Entry 4MIH (X-ray diffraction, 2.40 A resolution); this record covers chains C and D of the 4 polymer chains in the assembly.

[Chain C (and D)]
Molecule: Pyranose 2-oxidase
Organism: Phanerochaete chrysosporium
Notes: EC 1.1.3.10; chain D of this document is another copy of the same molecule, construct and numbering; everything in this record applies to it too
UniProt: Q6QWR1 (P2OX_PHACH); residues 1-620 here = UniProt positions 1-620
Amino-acid sequence (621 residues; numbered 0 to 620; the number before each row is that of its first residue; numbering starts at 0):
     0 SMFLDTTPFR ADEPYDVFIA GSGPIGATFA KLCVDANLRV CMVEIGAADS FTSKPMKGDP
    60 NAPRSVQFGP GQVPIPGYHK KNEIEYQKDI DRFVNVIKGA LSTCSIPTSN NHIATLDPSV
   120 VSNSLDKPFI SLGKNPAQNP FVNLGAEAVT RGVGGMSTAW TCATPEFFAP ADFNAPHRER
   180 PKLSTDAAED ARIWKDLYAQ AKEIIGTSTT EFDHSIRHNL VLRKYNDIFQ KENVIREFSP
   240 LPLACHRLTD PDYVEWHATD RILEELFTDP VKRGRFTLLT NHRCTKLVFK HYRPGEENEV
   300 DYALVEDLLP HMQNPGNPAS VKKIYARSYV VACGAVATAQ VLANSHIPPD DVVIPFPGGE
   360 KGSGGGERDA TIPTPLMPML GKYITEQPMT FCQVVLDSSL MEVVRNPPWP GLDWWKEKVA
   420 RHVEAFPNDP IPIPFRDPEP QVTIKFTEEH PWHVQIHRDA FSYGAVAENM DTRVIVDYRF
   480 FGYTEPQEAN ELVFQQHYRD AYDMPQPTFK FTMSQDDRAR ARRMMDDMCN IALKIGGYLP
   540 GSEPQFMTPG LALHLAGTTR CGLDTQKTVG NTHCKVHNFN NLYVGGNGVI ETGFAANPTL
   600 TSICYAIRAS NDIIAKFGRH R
Disordered / not traced: 0, 57-69, 310-318, 349-365, 618-620
Construct notes: expression tag (0); engineered mutation A158 (His in Q6QWR1)
Small-molecule neighbours:
  - FAD (flavin-adenine dinucleotide): G20, S21, G22, P23, I24, G25, V42, E43, I44, I96, L100, T149, R150, G151, G153, G154, M155, S156, A158, W159, T160, C161, A162, H281, R282, C283, A331, C332, G333, A336, V340, F460, L552, H553, G584, G585, N586, N596, P597, T598
  - 3-deoxy-3-fluoro-beta-D-glucopyranose (G3F): T160, A162, Q454, H456, D458, F460, Y462, R478, F480, L550, A551, L552, H553, N596

[How chain C and chain D interact]
Residue-residue contacts (112; chain C residue first):
  M1(C) - S52(D)
  M1(C) - P73(D)  hydrophobic
  F2(C) - S52(D)  hydrogen bond (backbone-side chain)
  F2(C) - Q71(D)
  A46(C) - E82(D)
  D48(C) - D48(D)
  D48(C) - E82(D)
  F50(C) - M1(D)  hydrogen bond (backbone-backbone)
  F50(C) - F50(D)  hydrophobic
  T51(C) - M1(D)
  S52(C) - M1(D)
  S52(C) - F2(D)  hydrogen bond (side chain-backbone)
  Q71(C) - F2(D)
  Q71(C) - D4(D)
  P73(C) - M1(D)  hydrophobic
  P73(C) - D4(D)
  E82(C) - D48(D)
  I83(C) - N280(D)
  I83(C) - L307(D)
  E84(C) - R150(D)
  E84(C) - Y501(D)  hydrogen bond
  Y85(C) - G98(D)  hydrogen bond (side chain-backbone)
  K87(C) - A500(D)  hydrogen bond (side chain-backbone)
  K87(C) - Y501(D)
  R91(C) - K97(D)
  R91(C) - G98(D)  hydrogen bond (side chain-backbone)
  R91(C) - A99(D)
  R91(C) - L100(D)  hydrogen bond (side chain-backbone)
  R91(C) - S101(D)
  N94(C) - N94(D)
  N94(C) - K97(D)
  N94(C) - G98(D)
  K97(C) - R91(D)
  K97(C) - N94(D)
  G98(C) - Y85(D)  hydrogen bond (backbone-side chain)
  G98(C) - R91(D)  hydrogen bond (backbone-side chain)
  G98(C) - N94(D)
  A99(C) - E84(D)
  A99(C) - R91(D)  hydrogen bond (backbone-side chain)
  L100(C) - R91(D)  hydrogen bond (backbone-side chain)
  S101(C) - R91(D)
  N110(C) - N468(D)  hydrogen bond
  I112(C) - N468(D)
  I112(C) - P539(D)  hydrophobic
  T114(C) - P539(D)
  L115(C) - M469(D)  hydrophobic
  D116(C) - G536(D)
  S118(C) - D396(D)
  S118(C) - S397(D)  hydrogen bond (backbone-backbone)
  V119(C) - V394(D)
  V119(C) - L395(D)
  V119(C) - D396(D)
  V119(C) - S397(D)
  V119(C) - G536(D)
  V120(C) - V394(D)
  V120(C) - L395(D)  hydrogen bond (backbone-backbone)
  V120(C) - D396(D)
  V120(C) - S397(D)
  V120(C) - M400(D)  hydrophobic
  V120(C) - M469(D)
  V120(C) - V473(D)  hydrophobic
  K126(C) - N427(D)
  P127(C) - P429(D)
  F128(C) - P429(D)  hydrophobic
  F128(C) - N468(D)
  F128(C) - M469(D)  hydrophobic
  F128(C) - D470(D)
  I129(C) - D428(D)
  I129(C) - F434(D)
  I129(C) - D470(D)
  I129(C) - R472(D)  hydrogen bond (backbone-side chain)
  L131(C) - F434(D)  hydrophobic
  R150(C) - E82(D)
  R150(C) - E84(D)  salt bridge
  T248(C) - P309(D)
  Y252(C) - L307(D)
  L307(C) - I83(D)
  L308(C) - I83(D)  hydrophobic
  P309(C) - L247(D)  hydrophobic
  V394(C) - V119(D)
  V394(C) - V120(D)
  L395(C) - V119(D)
  L395(C) - V120(D)  hydrogen bond (backbone-backbone)
  D396(C) - S118(D)
  D396(C) - V120(D)
  S397(C) - S118(D)  hydrogen bond (backbone-backbone)
  S397(C) - V119(D)
  S397(C) - V120(D)
  M400(C) - V120(D)  hydrophobic
  N427(C) - K126(D)
  D428(C) - I129(D)
  P429(C) - K126(D)
  F434(C) - I129(D)
  F434(C) - L131(D)  hydrophobic
  E467(C) - K133(D)  hydrogen bond (backbone-side chain)
  N468(C) - N110(D)  hydrogen bond
  N468(C) - I112(D)
  N468(C) - F128(D)
  M469(C) - V120(D)
  M469(C) - F128(D)  hydrophobic
  D470(C) - F128(D)
  D470(C) - I129(D)
  D470(C) - S130(D)  hydrogen bond
  R472(C) - I129(D)  hydrogen bond (side chain-backbone)
  V473(C) - V120(D)  hydrophobic
  A500(C) - K87(D)  hydrogen bond (backbone-side chain)
  Y501(C) - I83(D)  hydrophobic
  Y501(C) - E84(D)  hydrogen bond
  Y501(C) - K87(D)
  G536(C) - D116(D)
  G536(C) - V119(D)
  P539(C) - T114(D)
Other interface residues (no listed pair), chain C (68 interface residues in all): L3, K133, L247, D249, N280, F425, I430, D502, G535
Other interface residues (no listed pair), chain D (71 interface residues in all): L3, T51, S108, L115, N122, P127, T248, D249, Y252, L308, F425, I430, R435, E467, G535

[In short]
68 residues of chain C and 71 residues of chain D are in contact; the contacts include 24 hydrogen bonds and 1
salt bridge. Among the polar pairs are R150(C)-E84(D), F2(C)-S52(D) and E84(C)-Y501(D). Chain C binds
flavin-adenine dinucleotide and 3-deoxy-3-fluoro-beta-D-glucopyranose.
Chain C and chain D are both Pyranose 2-oxidase (Phanerochaete chrysosporium); the structure, Pyranose
2-oxidase from Phanerochaete chrysosporium, recombinant H158A mutant, was determined by X-ray diffraction
together with 4MIF and 4MIG from the same study.
